Entry 8BRD (electron microscopy, 2.48 A resolution); this record covers chains F and G of the 7 polymer chains in the assembly.

Chain F (and G):
Molecule: Flagellar motor protein, VaPomB
Source organism: Vibrio alginolyticus
Notes: chain G of this document is another copy of the same molecule, construct and numbering; everything in this record applies to it too
Amino-acid sequence (51 residues; numbered 11 to 61; the number before each row is that of its first residue):
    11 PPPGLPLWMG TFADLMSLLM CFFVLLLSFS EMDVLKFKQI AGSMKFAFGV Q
From the paper describing this entry:
  - Na+ coordination: Asp24
  - conformationally variable residues (side-chain flip): Asp24 (from molecular simulation)

Chain F / chain G interface:
Residue-residue contacts (63):
  Pro13(F) - Gly14(G)
  Gly14(F) - Leu15(G)
  Gly14(F) - Leu17(G)
  Leu15(F) - Gly14(G)
  Leu15(F) - Leu15(G)  hydrogen bond (backbone-backbone)
  Leu15(F) - Pro16(G)
  Leu15(F) - Leu17(G)
  Leu15(F) - Met19(G)  hydrophobic
  Leu15(F) - Gly20(G)
  Pro16(F) - Leu15(G)
  Met19(F) - Met19(G)
  Met19(F) - Gly20(G)
  Gly20(F) - Leu15(G)
  Gly20(F) - Met19(G)
  Phe22(F) - Ala23(G)  hydrophobic
  Phe22(F) - Ser27(G)
  Ala23(F) - Met19(G)  hydrophobic
  Ala23(F) - Phe22(G)  hydrophobic
  Ala23(F) - Ala23(G)  hydrophobic
  Met26(F) - Met26(G)  hydrophobic
  Met26(F) - Ser27(G)
  Met26(F) - Met30(G)  hydrophobic
  Ser27(F) - Met26(G)
  Leu29(F) - Met30(G)  hydrophobic
  Met30(F) - Met26(G)  hydrophobic
  Met30(F) - Leu29(G)  hydrophobic
  Met30(F) - Met30(G)
  Met30(F) - Phe33(G)  hydrophobic
  Phe33(F) - Met30(G)  hydrophobic
  Phe33(F) - Phe33(G)  hydrophobic
  Phe33(F) - Val34(G)  hydrophobic
  Phe33(F) - Leu37(G)  hydrophobic
  Val34(F) - Phe33(G)  hydrophobic
  Leu35(F) - Ile50(G)  hydrophobic
  Leu35(F) - Met54(G)  hydrophobic
  Leu36(F) - Leu37(G)  hydrophobic
  Leu37(F) - Leu36(G)  hydrophobic
  Leu37(F) - Leu37(G)  hydrophobic
  Leu37(F) - Ser40(G)
  Ser38(F) - Lys46(G)
  Ser38(F) - Ile50(G)
  Phe39(F) - Met42(G)
  Phe39(F) - Asp43(G)  hydrogen bond (backbone-backbone)
  Phe39(F) - Lys46(G)
  Phe39(F) - Phe47(G)
  Phe39(F) - Ile50(G)
  Ser40(F) - Leu37(G)
  Ser40(F) - Ser40(G)
  Ser40(F) - Glu41(G)
  Ser40(F) - Met42(G)
  Ser40(F) - Lys46(G)
  Glu41(F) - Ser40(G)
  Glu41(F) - Glu41(G)  hydrogen bond (backbone-backbone)
  Met42(F) - Leu36(G)  hydrophobic
  Met42(F) - Phe39(G)
  Met42(F) - Ser40(G)
  Asp43(F) - Phe39(G)  hydrogen bond (backbone-backbone)
  Lys46(F) - Phe39(G)
  Phe47(F) - Phe39(G)  hydrophobic
  Ile50(F) - Leu35(G)  hydrophobic
  Ile50(F) - Phe39(G)  hydrophobic
  Met54(F) - Phe32(G)  hydrophobic
  Met54(F) - Leu35(G)  hydrophobic
Also at the interface, not in a pair above, chain F (29 interface residues in all): Pro12, Leu17
Also at the interface, not in a pair above, chain G (30 interface residues in all): Pro12, Pro13, Ser38
From the paper, about this interface:
  - residue pairs: Leu36(G)-Phe47(F) (hydrophobic contact)
  - interface residues, chain F: Phe39(F)

In short:
29 residues of chain F face 30 of chain G across their interface, with 4 hydrogen bonds. The backbones
hydrogen-bond at Leu15(F)-Leu15(G), Phe39(F)-Asp43(G) and Glu41(F)-Glu41(G). The paper describes a hydrophobic
contact between Leu36(G) and Phe47(F). The paper reports the interface residue Phe39(F); Na+ coordination by
Asp24(F).
Both chains are Flagellar motor protein, VaPomB (Vibrio alginolyticus). Entry 8BRD (Mechanisms of ion
selectivity and rotor coupling in the bacterial flagellar sodium-driven stator unit) was determined by
electron microscopy, deposited together with 8BRI.
